8G5B - chains A and J of the 7 polymer chains in the assembly; structure by electron microscopy, 3.10 A resolution.

# Chain A
Name: Hemagglutinin
From: Influenza A virus
Notes: fragment: head fragment
Reference sequence: P03437 (HEMA_I68A0); residues 37-319 here correspond to UniProt positions 53-335 (UniProt number = residue number + 16)
Amino-acid sequence (386 residues; row label = number of the first residue in the row; numbers below 1 keep their minus sign (Met-2 is residue -2)):
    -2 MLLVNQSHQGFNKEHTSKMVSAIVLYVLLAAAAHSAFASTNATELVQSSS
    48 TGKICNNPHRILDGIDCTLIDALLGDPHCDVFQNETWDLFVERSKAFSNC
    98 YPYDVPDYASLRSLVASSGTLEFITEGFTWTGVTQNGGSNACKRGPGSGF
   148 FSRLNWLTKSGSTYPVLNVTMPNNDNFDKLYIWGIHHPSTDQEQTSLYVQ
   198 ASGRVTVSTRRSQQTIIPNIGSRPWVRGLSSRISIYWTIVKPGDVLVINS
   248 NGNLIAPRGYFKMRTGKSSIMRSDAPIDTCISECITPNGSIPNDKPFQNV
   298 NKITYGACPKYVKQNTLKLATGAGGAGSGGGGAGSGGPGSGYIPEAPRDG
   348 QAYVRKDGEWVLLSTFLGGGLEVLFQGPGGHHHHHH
Not modelled in the structure: -2 to 40, 311-383
Sequence notes: initiating methionine (-2); expression tag (-1 to 36, 320-383); conflict Asp188 (Asn204 in P03437)
Cystine bridges: Cys52-Cys277, Cys64-Cys76, Cys97-Cys139, Cys281-Cys305
Covalent attachments: N-acetylglucosamine (NAG) linked to Asn165, Asn285
Curated features (UniProtKB/Swiss-Prot):
  - glycosylation (N-linked (GlcNAc...) asparagine): Asn38, Asn81, Asn165, Asn285

# Chain J
Name: S5V2-29 heavy chain
From: Homo sapiens
Amino-acid sequence (241 residues; each row starts with the number of its first residue):
     1 QVQLQESGPGLVKPSETLSLTCTVSGGSVSSNIYYWSWIRQTPGKGLEWL
    51 GYFYHSGSSNYNPSLKSRVTISGDMSKNQFSLKLKSVTAADTAIYYCARG
   101 GVENLMLVAVIQEMWYFDLWGRGTLVTVSGASTKGPSVFPLAPSSKSTSG
   151 GTAALGCLVKDYFPEPVTVSWNSGALTSGVHTFPAVLQSSGLYSLSSVVT
   201 VPSSSLGTQTYICNVNHKPSNTKVDKRVEPKSCDKHHHHHH
Not modelled in the structure: 132-241
Cystine bridges: Cys22-Cys97

# Chain A / chain J interface
Contacting residue pairs - 28 pairs, chain A then chain J:
  Thr65(A) with Ala109(J)
  Arg90(A) with Ala109(J)
  Ser91(A) with Val108(J)
  Ala93(A) with Val108(J); Ala109(J), hydrogen bond (backbone-backbone)
  Phe94(A) with Leu107(J)
  Ser95(A) with Met106(J), hydrogen bond (side chain-backbone); Leu107(J), hydrogen bond (backbone-backbone)
  Tyr100(A) with Leu105(J); Met106(J), hydrogen bond (backbone-backbone)
  Asp101(A) with Asn104(J)
  Val102(A) with Met106(J), hydrophobic
  Tyr105(A) with Met106(J), hydrophobic; Ile111(J), hydrophobic
  Asn216(A) with Asn32(J), hydrogen bond; Ile33(J)
  Gly218(A) with Ile33(J); Tyr34(J)
  Ser219(A) with Tyr34(J), hydrogen bond (backbone-side chain)
  Arg220(A) with Ile33(J); Glu103(J)
  Pro221(A) with Glu103(J); Tyr116(J)
  Val223(A) with Leu105(J), hydrophobic; Leu107(J), hydrophobic
  Arg224(A) with Leu107(J)
  Arg229(A) with Glu103(J), salt bridge; Leu105(J)
Interface residues without a listed pair, chain A (21 interface residues in all): Glu89, Ile217, Arg269

# In short
The interface between chain A and chain J involves 21 residues on one side and 12 on the other; the contacts
include 6 hydrogen bonds and 1 salt bridge. Among the polar pairs are Arg229(A)-Glu103(J), Ser95(A)-Met106(J)
and Asn216(A)-Asn32(J). Covalently linked N-acetylglucosamine: at Asn165(A) and Asn285(A).
Here chain A is Hemagglutinin (Influenza A virus) and chain J is S5V2-29 heavy chain (Homo sapiens). Entry
8G5B (Influenza A H3N2 X-31 Hemagglutinin in complex with FL-1061) was determined by electron microscopy.
